3EHR - chain A; structure by X-ray diffraction, 1.95 A resolution.

[Chain A]
Protein: Osteoclast-stimulating factor 1
From: Homo sapiens
Reference sequence: Q92882 (OSTF1_HUMAN); residues 1-214 here = UniProt positions 1-214
Chain sequence (222 residues; row label = number of the first residue in the row):
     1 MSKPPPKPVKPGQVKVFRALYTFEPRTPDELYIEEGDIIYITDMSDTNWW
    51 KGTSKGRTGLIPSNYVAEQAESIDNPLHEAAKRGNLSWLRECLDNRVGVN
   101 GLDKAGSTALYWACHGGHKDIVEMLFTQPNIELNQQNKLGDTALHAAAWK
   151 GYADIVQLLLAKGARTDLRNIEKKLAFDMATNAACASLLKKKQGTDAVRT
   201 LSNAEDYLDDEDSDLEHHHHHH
Unresolved in the structure: 1-12, 191-222
Construct notes: engineered mutation I33 (Phe in Q92882); expression tag (215-222)
Modified residues: Mse44 (selenomethionine; parent Met); Mse124 (selenomethionine; parent Met); Mse179 (selenomethionine; parent Met)

[In short]
Chain A is Osteoclast-stimulating factor 1 (Homo sapiens); the structure, Crystal Structure of Human
Osteoclast Stimulating Factor, was determined by X-ray diffraction, deposited together with 3EHQ.
